6ZOU - chains B and C of the 28 polymer chains in the assembly; structure by X-ray diffraction, 2.90 A resolution.

# Chain B
Name: Proteasome subunit alpha type-3
Organism: Saccharomyces cerevisiae S288C
Notes: EC 3.4.25.1
UniProt: P23638 (PSA3_YEAST); residues 0-257 here correspond to UniProt positions 1-258 (UniProt number = residue number + 1)
Sequence (258 residues; numbered 0 to 257; the number before each row is that of its first residue; numbering starts at 0):
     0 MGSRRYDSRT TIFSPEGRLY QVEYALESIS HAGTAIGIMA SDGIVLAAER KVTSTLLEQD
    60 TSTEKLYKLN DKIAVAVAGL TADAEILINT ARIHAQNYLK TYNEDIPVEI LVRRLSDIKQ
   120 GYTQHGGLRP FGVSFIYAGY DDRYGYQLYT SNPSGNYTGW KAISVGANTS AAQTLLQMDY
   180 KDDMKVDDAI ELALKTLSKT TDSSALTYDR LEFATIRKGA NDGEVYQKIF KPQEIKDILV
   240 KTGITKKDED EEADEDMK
Unresolved in the structure: 0, 245-257
Swiss-Prot annotation at these positions:
  - cross-link (Glycyl lysine isopeptide (Lys-Gly)): Lys99 (interchain with G-Cter in ubiquitin), Lys198 (interchain with G-Cter in ubiquitin), Lys230 (interchain with G-Cter in ubiquitin)

# Chain C
Name: Proteasome subunit alpha type-4
Organism: Saccharomyces cerevisiae S288C
Notes: EC 3.4.25.1
UniProt: P40303 (PSA4_YEAST); residues -1 to 252 here correspond to UniProt positions 1-254 (UniProt number = residue number + 2)
Sequence (254 residues; numbered -1 to 252; the number before each row is that of its first residue; numbers below 1 keep their minus sign (Met-1 is residue -1)):
    -1 MSGYDRALSI FSPDGHIFQV EYALEAVKRG TCAVGVKGKN CVVLGCERRS TLKLQDTRIT
    59 PSKVSKIDSH VVLSFSGLNA DSRILIEKAR VEAQSHRLTL EDPVTVEYLT RYVAGVQQRY
   119 TQSGGVRPFG VSTLIAGFDP RDDEPKLYQT EPSGIYSSWS AQTIGRNSKT VREFLEKNYD
   179 RKEPPATVEE CVKLTVRSLL EVVQTGAKNI EITVVKPDSD IVALSSEEIN QYVTQIEQEK
   239 QEQQEQDKKK KSNH
Unresolved in the structure: -1 to 0, 241-252
Swiss-Prot annotation at these positions:
  - modified residue: Thr58 (Phosphothreonine)

# Interface between chain B and chain C
Contacting residue pairs (77):
  Arg3(B) with Arg4(C), hydrogen bond (backbone-side chain)
  Asp6(B) with Tyr2(C), hydrogen bond; Arg4(C), salt bridge
  Arg8(B) with Arg4(C)
  Thr10(B) with Leu6(C); Arg125(C)
  Ile11(B) with Leu6(C), hydrophobic; Gln17(C)
  Phe12(B) with Gln17(C), hydrogen bond (backbone-side chain); Tyr20(C), hydrophobic; Ala21(C), hydrophobic; Leu76(C), hydrophobic; Arg125(C); Pro126(C); Gly128(C)
  Ser13(B) with Tyr20(C)
  Pro14(B) with Tyr20(C), hydrophobic; Glu23(C)
  Glu15(B) with Glu23(C); Arg27(C), hydrogen bond (backbone-side chain)
  Gly16(B) with Tyr20(C); Glu23(C); Ala24(C); Arg27(C), hydrogen bond (backbone-side chain)
  Arg17(B) with Arg27(C)
  Leu18(B) with Leu76(C), hydrophobic; Arg125(C)
  Met38(B) with Asp54(C); Arg56(C)
  Arg112(B) with Arg81(C)
  Ser115(B) with Arg81(C), hydrogen bond (backbone-side chain)
  Asp116(B) with Arg81(C), salt bridge; Ile82(C)
  Gln119(B) with Ala78(C); Asp79(C); Ile82(C)
  Thr122(B) with Arg125(C), hydrogen bond (backbone-side chain)
  Gln123(B) with Tyr118(C); Gly123(C); Val124(C); Arg125(C), hydrogen bond (backbone-backbone); Pro126(C); Phe127(C)
  His124(B) with Gly123(C); Val124(C)
  Gly125(B) with Tyr2(C); Gly123(C)
  Gly126(B) with Tyr2(C)
  Tyr143(B) with Arg56(C), hydrogen bond (backbone-side chain); Ile57(C), hydrophobic
  Tyr145(B) with Arg56(C), hydrogen bond (backbone-side chain)
  Gln146(B) with Ile57(C)
  Leu147(B) with Ile57(C)
  Tyr148(B) with Ile57(C)
  Ser153(B) with Ala78(C)
  Gly154(B) with Ala78(C); Arg81(C), hydrogen bond (backbone-side chain)
  Asn155(B) with Asn77(C); Ala78(C)
  Tyr156(B) with Pro59(C), hydrophobic; Arg81(C)
  Gly158(B) with Gln53(C); Asp54(C), hydrogen bond (backbone-backbone); Ile57(C); Thr58(C), hydrogen bond (backbone-side chain)
  Trp159(B) with Leu50(C), hydrophobic; Lys51(C); Leu52(C); Gln53(C); Asp54(C)
  Lys160(B) with Leu52(C), hydrogen bond (backbone-backbone); Gln53(C); Asp54(C)
  Ala161(B) with Leu52(C), hydrogen bond (backbone-backbone)
  Gln172(B) with Leu52(C)
  Leu175(B) with Leu52(C)
  Gln176(B) with Leu52(C)
Interface residues without a listed pair, chain B (40 interface residues in all): Thr157, Tyr179

# In short
The interface between chain B and chain C involves 40 residues on one side and 31 on the other; the contacts
include 15 hydrogen bonds and 2 salt bridges. Among the polar pairs are Asp6(B)-Arg4(C), Asp116(B)-Arg81(C)
and Arg3(B)-Arg4(C).
Chain B is Proteasome subunit alpha type-3 and chain C is Proteasome subunit alpha type-4, both from
Saccharomyces cerevisiae S288C; the structure, Yeast 20S proteasome in complex with glidobactin-like natural
product HB333, was determined by X-ray diffraction, deposited together with 6ZP6 and 6ZP8.
